6P1S - chains A and T of the 4 polymer chains in the assembly; structure by X-ray diffraction, 1.75 A resolution.

# Chain A
Molecule: DNA-directed DNA/RNA polymerase mu
Organism: Homo sapiens
Notes: EC 2.7.7.7
UniProt: Q9NP87 (DPOLM_HUMAN); numbering as in UniProt; present here: 134-397, 410-494
Amino-acid sequence (354 residues; each row starts with the number of its first residue; note: 12 numbers in that range are skipped by the numbering (no residue carries them; nothing is unmodelled there)):
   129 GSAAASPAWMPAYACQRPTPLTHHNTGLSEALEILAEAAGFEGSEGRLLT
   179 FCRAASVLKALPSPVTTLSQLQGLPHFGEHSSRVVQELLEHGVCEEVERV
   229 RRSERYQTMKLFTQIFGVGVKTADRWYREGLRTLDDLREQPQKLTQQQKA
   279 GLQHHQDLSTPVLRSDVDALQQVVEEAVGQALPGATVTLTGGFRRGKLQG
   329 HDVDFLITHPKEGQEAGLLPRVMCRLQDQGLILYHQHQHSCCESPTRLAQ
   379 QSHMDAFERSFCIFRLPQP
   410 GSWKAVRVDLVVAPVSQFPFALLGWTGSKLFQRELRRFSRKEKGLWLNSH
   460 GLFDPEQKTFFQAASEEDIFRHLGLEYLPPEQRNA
Unresolved in the structure: 129-137, 365-384
Differences from the reference sequence: expression tag (129-133); linker (410)
Metal / ion sites: Na+ site 1: Thr241, Ile243, Val246 (shared with 1 residue of chain P); Mn2+: Asp330, Asp332, Asp418 (shared with 1 residue of chain P); Na+ site 2: Asp330, Asp332 (together with ATP) (shared with 1 residue of chain P)
Ligand contacts: ATP (adenosine-5'-triphosphate): Gly319, Gly320, Arg323, Lys325, Gly328, His329, Asp330, Asp332
Swiss-Prot annotation at these positions:
  - region: Arg323 to Asp332 (Involved in ssDNA binding)
  - binding site (Mg(2+)): Asp330, Asp332, Asp418
  - site: Gly433 (Responsible for the low discrimination between dNTP and rNTP)

# Chain T
Molecule: 9-nt DNA strand
Sequence (9 nucleotides; each row starts with the number of its first residue):
     1 CGGCGTACG
Modified positions: 8OG (8-oxo-2'-deoxy-guanosine-5'-monophosphate) at position 5

# Interface between chain A and chain T
Pairs across the interface - 23 pairs, chain A then chain T:
  Gly174(A) - DC4(T)  base contact
  Leu177(A) - DC4(T)  phosphate contact
  Leu177(A) - 8OG_5(T)  phosphate contact
  Phe385(A) - DG9(T)  phosphate contact
  Glu386(A) - DC8(T)  sugar contact
  Glu386(A) - DG9(T)  hydrogen bond to the phosphate
  Arg387(A) - DA7(T)  hydrogen bond to the base
  Arg387(A) - DC8(T)  hydrogen bond to the sugar
  Arg387(A) - DG9(T)  hydrogen bond to the phosphate
  Phe389(A) - DG9(T)  sugar contact
  Arg442(A) - 8OG_5(T)  salt bridge to the phosphate
  Arg445(A) - 8OG_5(T)  base contact
  Arg445(A) - DT6(T)  hydrogen bond to the base
  Arg446(A) - DC4(T)  sugar contact
  Arg446(A) - 8OG_5(T)  sugar contact
  Arg449(A) - DT6(T)  salt bridge to the phosphate
  Lys450(A) - DG3(T)  hydrogen bond to the phosphate
  Lys450(A) - DC4(T)  salt bridge to the phosphate
  Leu456(A) - DT6(T)  sugar contact
  Asn457(A) - DT6(T)  phosphate contact
  Asn457(A) - DA7(T)  hydrogen bond to the phosphate
  His459(A) - DA7(T)  hydrogen bond to the phosphate
  His459(A) - DC8(T)  salt bridge to the phosphate
Interface residues without a listed pair, chain A (17 interface residues in all): Arg181, Gln364, Lys438

# Overview
17 residues of chain A face 7 of chain T across their interface, with 8 hydrogen bonds and 4 salt bridges.
Polar pairs include Arg387(A)-DA7(T), Arg445(A)-DT6(T) and Arg387(A)-DC8(T). Chain A binds ATP. From UniProt:
3 Mg2+-binding residues on chain A.
Chain A is DNA-directed DNA/RNA polymerase mu (Homo sapiens) and chain T is a 9-nt DNA strand; the structure,
Post-catalytic nicked complex of human DNA Polymerase Mu with 1-nt gapped substrate containing template 8OG
and ..., was determined by X-ray diffraction together with 6P1M, 6P1N, 6P1O, 6P1P, 6P1Q, 6P1R and 4 further
entries from the same study.
